PDB entry 5Z2T | X-ray diffraction, 2.62 A resolution | chains F and D of the 4 polymer chains in the assembly

== Chain F ==
Molecule: 14-nt DNA strand
Sequence (14 nucleotides; row label = number of the first residue in the row):
    14 AAGATTAGATTAGT
Not modelled in the structure: 27

== Chain D ==
Name: Double homeobox protein 4
From: Homo sapiens
Reference sequence: Q9UBX2 (DUX4_HUMAN); residues 5-64 here correspond to UniProt positions 94-153 (UniProt number = residue number + 89)
Amino-acid sequence (64 residues; numbered 1 to 64; the number before each row is that of its first residue):
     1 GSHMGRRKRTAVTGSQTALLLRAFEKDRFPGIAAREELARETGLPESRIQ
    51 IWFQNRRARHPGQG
Not modelled in the structure: 1-8, 63-64
Construct notes: expression tag (1-4)
UniProt features mapped onto this chain:
  - DNA-binding region: Gly5 to Gly64 (Homeobox 2)
From the paper describing this entry:
  - binding site for the 15-nt DNA strand: Arg48, Trp52, Gln54, Asn55, Arg59, His60
  - mutagenesis - Q54A: unchanged signaling in response to DUX4/IGH-driven transactivation
  - mutagenesis - R6A, R7A, K8A, R9A: abolished binding to the 15-nt DNA strand
  - mutagenesis - Q54E (4- to 9-fold), N55E (4- to 9-fold), R59E (4- to 9-fold): decreased binding to the 15-nt DNA strand

== Chain F / chain D interface ==
Pairs across the interface (8; chain F residue first):
  DT18(F) with Ile32(D), phosphate contact; Arg35(D), salt bridge to the phosphate
  DT19(F) with Phe29(D), phosphate contact; Gln50(D), hydrogen bond to the phosphate; Arg57(D), phosphate contact
  DA20(F) with Phe29(D), phosphate contact; Arg57(D), salt bridge to the phosphate
  DT23(F) with Arg59(D), hydrogen bond to the base
Other interface residues (no listed pair), chain D (7 interface residues in all): Gln54

== Summary ==
4 residues of chain F and 7 residues of chain D are in contact, with 2 hydrogen bonds and 2 salt bridges.
Polar contacts include DT23(F)-Arg59(D), DT19(F)-Gln50(D) and DT18(F)-Arg35(D). From the paper: a binding site
for the 15-nt DNA strand at Arg48(D), Trp52(D) and Gln54(D) among others; R6A, R7A and K8A of chain D, among
others, abolish binding to the 15-nt DNA strand; 8 substitutions were tested in all.
Chain F is a 14-nt DNA strand and chain D is Double homeobox protein 4 (Homo sapiens); the structure, Crystal
structure of DNA-bound DUX4-HD2, was determined by X-ray diffraction together with 5Z2S from the same study.
